1LFL - chains A and C of the 4 polymer chains in the assembly; structure by X-ray diffraction, 2.70 A resolution.

# Chain A (and C)
Name: Hemoglobin alpha chain
From: Homo sapiens
Notes: chain C of this document is another copy of the same molecule, construct and numbering; everything in this record applies to it too
Reference sequence: P69905 (HBA_HUMAN); residue numbers follow UniProt; this construct covers 1-141
Sequence (141 residues; numbered 1 to 141; the number before each row is that of its first residue):
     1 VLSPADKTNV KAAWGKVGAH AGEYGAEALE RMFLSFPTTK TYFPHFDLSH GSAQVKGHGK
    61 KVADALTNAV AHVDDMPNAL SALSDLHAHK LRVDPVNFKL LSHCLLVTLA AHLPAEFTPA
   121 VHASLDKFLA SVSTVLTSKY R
Metal / ion sites: heme Fe near His87 (its only coordinating residue here)
Residues lining bound ligands: heme (HEM): Met32, Thr39, Tyr42, Phe43, His45, Phe46, His58, Lys61, Val62, Ala65, Leu66, Leu83, Leu86, His87, Leu91, Val93, Asn97, Phe98, Leu101, Val132, Leu136
UniProt features mapped onto this chain:
  - site: Lys61 (Not glycated)
  - natural variant: Asp6 (A6D: In J-Toronto; this construct carries the variant), Ala13 (A13D: In J-Paris 1/J-Aljezur), Glu27 (A27E: In Shenyang; this construct carries the variant), Lys61 (K61N: In Zambia; deletion: In Clinic), Asp64 (A64D: In Pontoise; this construct carries the variant), Asp75 (D75A: In Lille; D75G: In Chapel Hill; D75N: In G-Pest), Ala111 (A111D: In Petah Tikva)

# How chain A and chain C interact
Residue-residue contacts (6):
  Val1(A) with Arg141(C)
  Asp126(A) with Arg141(C), salt bridge
  Lys127(A) with Arg141(C), hydrogen bond (side chain-backbone)
  Arg141(A) with Val1(C); Asp126(C), salt bridge; Lys127(C), hydrogen bond (backbone-side chain)
Interface residues without a listed pair, chain A (6 interface residues in all): Ala130, Ser138
Interface residues without a listed pair, chain C (6 interface residues in all): Ala130, Ser138

# In short
The chain A/chain C interface involves 6 residues from each chain; the contacts include 2 hydrogen bonds and 2
salt bridges. Polar contacts include Asp126(A)-Arg141(C) and Lys127(A)-Arg141(C). Bound to chain A: heme.
Chain A and chain C are both Hemoglobin alpha chain (Homo sapiens); the structure, Deoxy hemoglobin (90%
relative humidity), was determined by X-ray diffraction, deposited together with 1JY7, 1LFQ, 1LFT, 1LFV, 1LFY
and 1LFZ.
